7ZEX - chains A and B; structure by solution NMR.

== Chain A ==
Name: Isoform 3 of Peptidyl-prolyl cis-trans isomerase E
From: Homo sapiens
Notes: EC 5.2.1.8
Reference sequence: Q9UNP9 (PPIE_HUMAN), isoform Q9UNP9-3; numbering as in UniProt (aligned over 1-90)
Amino-acid sequence (93 residues; each row starts with the number of its first residue; note: 1 number in that range is skipped by the numbering (no residue carries it; nothing is unmodelled there); numbers below 1 keep their minus sign (Ala-3 is residue -3)):
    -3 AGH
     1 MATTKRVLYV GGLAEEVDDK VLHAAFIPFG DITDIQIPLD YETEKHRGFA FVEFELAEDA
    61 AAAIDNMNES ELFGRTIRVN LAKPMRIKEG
Differences from the reference sequence: expression tag (-3 to -1)
From the paper describing this entry:
  - post-translational modification sites: Lys83 (citing earlier work)

== Chain B ==
Molecule: 8-nt RNA strand
Sequence (8 nucleotides; numbered 1 to 8; the number before each row is that of its first residue):
     1 UAAUGUCG

== Interface between chain A and chain B ==
Residue-residue contacts (35; chain A residue first):
  Thr4(A) with G5(B), base contact
  Val7(A) with G5(B), base contact
  Tyr9(A) with U1(B), sugar contact; A2(B), base contact
  Asp34(A) with G8(B), base contact
  Gln36(A) with G5(B), base contact; U6(B), phosphate contact; G8(B), base contact
  Pro38(A) with G5(B), sugar contact
  Leu39(A) with U6(B), base contact
  Asp40(A) with U4(B), base contact
  Tyr41(A) with U4(B), base contact; G5(B), phosphate contact; U6(B), base contact
  Glu42(A) with U4(B), base contact
  Glu44(A) with U6(B), base contact
  Arg47(A) with A3(B), phosphate contact; U4(B), base contact
  Phe49(A) with A3(B), sugar contact
  Phe51(A) with A3(B), base contact; G5(B), sugar contact
  Glu53(A) with G5(B), base contact
  Arg78(A) with U1(B), base contact
  Asn80(A) with U1(B), base contact
  Leu81(A) with A2(B), base contact
  Ala82(A) with A2(B), base contact
  Lys83(A) with A2(B), base contact; A3(B), base contact
  Pro84(A) with A3(B), base contact
  Met85(A) with A3(B), base contact
  Ile87(A) with G5(B), base contact
  Lys88(A) with G5(B), sugar contact; U6(B), phosphate contact; C7(B), base contact; G8(B), base contact
Interface residues without a listed pair, chain A (25 interface residues in all): Gly11

== Summary ==
Chain A and chain B form an interface of 25 and 8 residues respectively. From the paper: a modification site
at Lys83(A).
Here chain A is Isoform 3 of Peptidyl-prolyl cis-trans isomerase E (Homo sapiens) and chain B is an 8-nt RNA
strand. Entry 7ZEX (Complex Cyp33-RRMdelta alpha : UAAUGUCG RNA) was determined by solution NMR (same
publication as 7ZEW, 7ZEY and 7ZEZ).
